PDB entry 5MV6 | electron microscopy, 3.50 A resolution | chains A and C of the 3 polymer chains in the assembly

# Chain A
Molecule: VP1
Organism: Deformed wing virus
Reference sequence: L0CTV4 (L0CTV4_9VIRU); residues 1-258 here correspond to UniProt positions 902-1159 (UniProt number = residue number + 901)
Amino-acid sequence (258 residues; each row starts with the number of its first residue):
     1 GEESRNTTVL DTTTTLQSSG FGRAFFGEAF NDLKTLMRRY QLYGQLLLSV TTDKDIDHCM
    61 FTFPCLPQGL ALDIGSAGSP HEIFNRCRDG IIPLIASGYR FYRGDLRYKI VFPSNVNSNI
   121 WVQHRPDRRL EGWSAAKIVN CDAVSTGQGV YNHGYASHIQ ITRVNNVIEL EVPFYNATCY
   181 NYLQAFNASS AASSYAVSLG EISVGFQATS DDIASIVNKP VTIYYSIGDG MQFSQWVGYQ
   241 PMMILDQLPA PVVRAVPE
Not modelled in the structure: 1, 75-78, 142-149, 254-258

# Chain C
Molecule: VP3
Organism: Deformed wing virus
Reference sequence: Q7TG18 (Q7TG18_9VIRU); residues 1-416 here correspond to UniProt positions 486-901 (UniProt number = residue number + 485)
Amino-acid sequence (416 residues; each row starts with the number of its first residue):
     1 DNPSYQQSPR HFVPTGMHSL ALGTNLVEPL HALRLDAAGT TQHPVGCAPD EDMTVSSIAS
    61 RYGLIRRVQW KKDHAKGSLL LQLDADPFVE QRIEGTNPIS LYWFAPVGVV SSMFMQWRGS
   121 LEYRFDIIAS QFHTGRLIVG YVPGLTASLQ LQMDYMKLKS SSYVVFDLQE SNSFTFEVPY
   181 VSYRPWWVRK YGGNYLPSST DAPSTLFMYV QVPLIPMEAV SDTIDINVYV RGGSSFEVCV
   241 PVQPSLGLNW NTDFILRNDE EYRAKTGYAP YYAGVWHSFN NSNSLVFRWG SASDQIAQWP
   301 TISVPRGELA FLRIKDGKQA AVGTQPWRTM VVWPSGHGYN IGIPTYNAER ARQLAQHLYG
   361 GGSLTDEKAK QLFVPANQQG PGKVSNGNPV WEVMRAPLAT QRAHIQDFEF IEAIPE
Not modelled in the structure: 1-2, 52, 95-96, 199, 280-284, 287, 290-294, 316-322, 331, 353-354, 399-416
Small-molecule neighbours: uridine-5'-monophosphate (U): Tyr5, Gln7, Ser8, Pro9, Arg10, Val27, Pro29
From the paper describing this entry:
  - catalytic residues: His277, Ser278, Asp294 (proposed by the authors, not directly observed)

# Chain A / chain C interface
Contacting residue pairs (186):
  Glu3(A) with Arg61(C); Tyr62(C), hydrogen bond (side chain-backbone); Arg124(C), hydrogen bond (backbone-side chain)
  Ser4(A) with Ser60(C); Tyr62(C)
  Arg5(A) with Tyr62(C), hydrogen bond (backbone-side chain); Arg124(C); Asp126(C), salt bridge; Ser173(C), hydrogen bond
  Asn6(A) with Tyr62(C); Glu122(C); Thr175(C), hydrogen bond
  Thr7(A) with Ser173(C), hydrogen bond
  Thr8(A) with Ser173(C); Phe174(C); Thr175(C), hydrogen bond (backbone-backbone)
  Val9(A) with Thr175(C)
  Leu10(A) with Val164(C), hydrophobic; Phe174(C), hydrophobic; Thr175(C), hydrogen bond (backbone-backbone); Phe176(C)
  Asp11(A) with Glu177(C)
  Thr12(A) with Ser162(C); Phe176(C)
  Thr13(A) with Pro179(C)
  Leu16(A) with Arg118(C); Gly119(C); Ser235(C)
  Gln17(A) with Arg118(C), hydrogen bond (backbone-side chain)
  Ser18(A) with Arg118(C); Glu237(C), hydrogen bond
  Ser19(A) with Arg118(C); Glu237(C), hydrogen bond (backbone-side chain)
  Gly20(A) with Glu237(C), hydrogen bond (backbone-side chain)
  Phe21(A) with Phe236(C); Glu237(C), hydrogen bond (backbone-side chain); Val238(C)
  Phe25(A) with Pro185(C), hydrophobic; Trp186(C)
  Phe26(A) with Trp186(C); Cys239(C), hydrophobic
  Phe30(A) with Val55(C); Val238(C); Cys239(C); Pro241(C)
  Asn31(A) with Thr54(C); Val55(C), hydrogen bond (backbone-backbone); Ser56(C), hydrogen bond (side chain-backbone)
  Lys34(A) with Met53(C)
  Thr35(A) with Gly23(C), hydrogen bond (side chain-backbone); Thr24(C)
  Leu36(A) with Phe114(C), hydrophobic; Pro241(C), hydrophobic
  Arg38(A) with Leu20(C); Gly23(C), hydrogen bond (side chain-backbone)
  Arg39(A) with Leu20(C); Ala21(C), hydrogen bond (side chain-backbone); Pro241(C), hydrogen bond (side chain-backbone)
  Tyr40(A) with Ser19(C); Leu20(C), hydrogen bond (backbone-backbone); Glu28(C), hydrogen bond
  Gln68(A) with Trp250(C)
  Leu72(A) with Asn251(C), hydrogen bond (backbone-side chain)
  Ile74(A) with Asn251(C); Asp253(C); Ile255(C), hydrophobic
  Pro80(A) with Ile255(C), hydrophobic
  Glu82(A) with Arg257(C), salt bridge
  Asn85(A) with Phe254(C); Ile255(C), hydrogen bond (side chain-backbone)
  Arg86(A) with Asn194(C)
  Cys87(A) with Gln243(C), hydrogen bond
  Arg88(A) with Gly247(C); Asn251(C); Asp253(C), hydrogen bond (side chain-backbone); Phe254(C)
  Asp89(A) with Gly247(C); Leu248(C), hydrogen bond (side chain-backbone)
  Gly90(A) with Pro244(C)
  Ile91(A) with Pro244(C)
  Pro93(A) with Leu248(C)
  Leu94(A) with Met113(C), hydrophobic; Pro244(C), hydrophobic; Leu246(C); Leu248(C), hydrophobic
  Ile95(A) with Met113(C), hydrophobic
  Ser97(A) with Leu248(C)
  Tyr99(A) with Glu51(C)
  Arg103(A) with Gln42(C), hydrogen bond (side chain-backbone); His43(C)
  Gly104(A) with Thr41(C)
  Asp105(A) with Arg34(C), salt bridge; Thr41(C)
  Arg107(A) with Glu28(C), salt bridge; Leu30(C)
  Lys109(A) with Met17(C); His18(C)
  Val111(A) with Met17(C), hydrophobic
  His124(A) with Leu33(C)
  Ala156(A) with Leu33(C), hydrophobic
  Ser157(A) with Leu33(C)
  His158(A) with His31(C), hydrogen bond
  Asn165(A) with Gly16(C), hydrogen bond (side chain-backbone)
  Val167(A) with Gly16(C); Met17(C), hydrophobic
  Glu169(A) with His18(C), salt bridge; Pro29(C); Leu30(C); His31(C)
  Leu170(A) with Leu30(C); His31(C)
  Glu171(A) with Leu30(C); His31(C), hydrogen bond (backbone-backbone); Ala32(C); Leu33(C), hydrogen bond (backbone-backbone); Arg34(C), salt bridge
  Pro173(A) with Leu33(C); Arg34(C)
  Phe174(A) with Thr41(C)
  Tyr175(A) with Arg34(C); Leu35(C), hydrogen bond (side chain-backbone)
  Cys179(A) with Cys47(C), hydrophobic
  Gln184(A) with Trp250(C)
  Ala185(A) with Trp250(C)
  Ala214(A) with Gln295(C), hydrogen bond (backbone-side chain)
  Ser215(A) with Gln295(C)
  Val217(A) with Trp289(C)
  Asn218(A) with Gly267(C); Ala269(C); Trp289(C)
  Tyr224(A) with Leu20(C), hydrophobic
  Gly230(A) with Thr41(C)
  Gln232(A) with His43(C); Pro49(C); Met53(C)
  Phe233(A) with Pro49(C); Glu51(C); Met53(C)
  Ser234(A) with Asp50(C); Glu51(C)
  Gln235(A) with Asp50(C), hydrogen bond (backbone-side chain)
  Trp236(A) with Ile58(C), hydrophobic; Arg61(C)
  Tyr239(A) with Ile58(C); Trp103(C); Pro106(C); Val109(C), hydrophobic; Met113(C)
  Gln240(A) with Asn249(C); Trp250(C), hydrogen bond
  Pro241(A) with Ile93(C), hydrophobic; Leu101(C), hydrophobic; Tyr102(C); Trp103(C); Asn249(C), hydrogen bond (backbone-side chain)
  Met242(A) with Leu101(C); Tyr102(C), hydrogen bond (backbone-backbone); Phe104(C), hydrophobic; Leu246(C), hydrophobic; Gly247(C); Leu248(C), hydrophobic
  Met243(A) with Ile99(C), hydrophobic; Leu101(C), hydrophobic; Ser245(C); Leu246(C); Gly247(C), hydrogen bond (backbone-backbone); Leu248(C)
  Ile244(A) with Glu90(C); Tyr102(C), hydrophobic; Phe104(C), hydrophobic; Tyr191(C), hydrophobic; Ser245(C); Leu246(C), hydrophobic
  Leu245(A) with Asn194(C), hydrogen bond (backbone-side chain); Pro244(C); Ser245(C), hydrogen bond (backbone-backbone)
  Asp246(A) with Asn194(C)
  Gln247(A) with Ser100(C), hydrogen bond; Tyr102(C), hydrogen bond
  Leu248(A) with Ile99(C), hydrophobic; Asn194(C); Phe254(C), hydrophobic
  Pro249(A) with Phe254(C); Leu256(C), hydrophobic
  Pro251(A) with Arg257(C)
  Val253(A) with Asp259(C)
Interface residues without a listed pair, chain A (99 interface residues in all): Glu2, Gly22, Asp32, Leu33, Ser79, Trp133, Val172, Leu183, Met231, Val252
Interface residues without a listed pair, chain C (99 interface residues in all): Leu22, Val110, Gln116, Ser120, Phe166, Ser171, Gly193, Arg231, Val240, Val242, Asn258, Thr266, Tyr268, Asn388

# Overview
Chain A and chain C each contribute 99 residues to their interface; the contacts include 42 hydrogen bonds and
6 salt bridges. Polar pairs include Arg5(A)-Asp126(C), Glu82(A)-Arg257(C) and Asp105(A)-Arg34(C). Bound to
chain C: uridine-5'-monophosphate. The paper reports catalytic residues His277(C), Ser278(C) and Asp294(C).
Here chain A is VP1 and chain C is VP3, both from Deformed wing virus. Entry 5MV6 (Structure of deformed wing
virus, a honeybee pathogen) was determined by electron microscopy, deposited together with 5G52, 5L7Q, 5L8Q,
5MUP and 5MV5.
